PDB entry 8K39 | electron microscopy, 4.00 A resolution | chains 0 and I of the 42 polymer chains in the assembly

# Chain 0 (and I)
Protein: Major capsid protein
From: Escherichia phage Lambda
Notes: chain I of this document is another copy of the same molecule, construct and numbering; everything in this record applies to it too
Reference sequence: P03713 (CAPSD_LAMBD); residues 1-341 here = UniProt positions 1-341
Sequence (341 residues; numbered 1 to 341; the number before each row is that of its first residue):
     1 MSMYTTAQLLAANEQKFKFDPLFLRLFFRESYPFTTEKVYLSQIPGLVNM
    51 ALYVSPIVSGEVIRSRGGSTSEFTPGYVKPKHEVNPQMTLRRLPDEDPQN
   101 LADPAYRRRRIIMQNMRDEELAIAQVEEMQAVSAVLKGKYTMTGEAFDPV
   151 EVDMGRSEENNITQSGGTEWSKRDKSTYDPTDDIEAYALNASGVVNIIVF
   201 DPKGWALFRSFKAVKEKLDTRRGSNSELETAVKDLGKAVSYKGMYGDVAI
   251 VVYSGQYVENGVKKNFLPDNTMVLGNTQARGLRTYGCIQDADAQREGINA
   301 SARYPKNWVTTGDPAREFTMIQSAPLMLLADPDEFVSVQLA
Unresolved in the structure: 1

# Interface between chain 0 and chain I
Pairs across the interface (10; chain 0 residue first):
  Met3(0) - Arg92(I)  hydrogen bond (backbone-side chain)
  Tyr4(0) - Arg91(I)
  Tyr4(0) - Arg92(I)
  Thr6(0) - Arg92(I)
  Arg91(0) - Tyr4(I)
  Arg92(0) - Met3(I)
  Arg92(0) - Tyr4(I)  hydrogen bond (backbone-backbone)
  Gln99(0) - Leu101(I)
  Leu101(0) - Thr6(I)
  Leu101(0) - Gln99(I)
Interface residues without a listed pair, chain 0 (8 interface residues in all): Pro98
Interface residues without a listed pair, chain I (9 interface residues in all): Pro94, Asn100

# Overview
Chain 0 and chain I form an interface of 8 and 9 residues respectively; the contacts include 2 hydrogen bonds.
Among the polar pairs are Met3(0)-Arg92(I) and Arg92(0)-Tyr4(I).
Both chains are Major capsid protein (Escherichia phage Lambda). Entry 8K39 (Structure of the bacteriophage
lambda portal vertex) was determined by electron microscopy together with 8K35, 8K36, 8K37 and 8K38 from the
same study.
